PDB entry 7NUX | X-ray diffraction, 2.47 A resolution | chain A

Chain A:
Protein: Toll-like receptor 1
Organism: Homo sapiens
Notes: EC 3.2.2.6
UniProtKB: Q15399 (TLR1_HUMAN); numbering as in UniProt (aligned over 625-785)
Chain sequence (162 residues; numbered 624 to 785; the number before each row is that of its first residue):
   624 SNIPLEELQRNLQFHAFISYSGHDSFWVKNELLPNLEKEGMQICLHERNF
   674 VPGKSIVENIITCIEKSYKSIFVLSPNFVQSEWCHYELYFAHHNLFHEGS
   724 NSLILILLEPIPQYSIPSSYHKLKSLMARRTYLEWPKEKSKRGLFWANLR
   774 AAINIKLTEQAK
Not modelled in the structure: 784-785
Sequence notes: expression tag (624)
Curated features (UniProtKB/Swiss-Prot):
  - natural variant: Val651 (V651A: Severe impairment of activity), His720 (H720P: Severe impairment of activity)
Disulfide bonds: Cys707 forms a disulfide with the same residue of a neighbouring copy of this chain
Disulfide bonds: Cys667-Cys686
From the paper describing this entry:
  - interface residues: Cys707
  - self-association interface (contacts with another copy of this molecule); pairs are residue here / residue on that copy: Cys707-Cys707 (disulfide)
  - mutagenesis - C707A: unchanged binding to Zn
  - mutagenesis - C667A: abolished binding to Zn
  - mutagenesis - C667A: abolished signaling
  - mutagenesis - H669A, E670A, N672A, N682A, C686A, C707A: unchanged signaling
  - mutagenesis - C686A: decreased binding to Zn

Summary:
The paper reports that C667A abolishes binding to Zn; the interface residue Cys707; 7 substitutions were
tested in all.
Chain A is Toll-like receptor 1 (Homo sapiens); the structure, Crystal structure of the TIR domain of human
TLR1 (crystallised without ZN2+ ions), was determined by X-ray diffraction (same publication as 7NUW).
